Entry 3AF3 (X-ray diffraction, 2.35 A resolution); this record covers chain A.

[Chain A]
Name: Pantothenate kinase
Organism: Mycobacterium tuberculosis
Notes: EC 2.7.1.33
UniProt: P63810 (COAA_MYCTU); residues 1-312 here = UniProt positions 1-312
Sequence (312 residues; row label = number of the first residue in the row):
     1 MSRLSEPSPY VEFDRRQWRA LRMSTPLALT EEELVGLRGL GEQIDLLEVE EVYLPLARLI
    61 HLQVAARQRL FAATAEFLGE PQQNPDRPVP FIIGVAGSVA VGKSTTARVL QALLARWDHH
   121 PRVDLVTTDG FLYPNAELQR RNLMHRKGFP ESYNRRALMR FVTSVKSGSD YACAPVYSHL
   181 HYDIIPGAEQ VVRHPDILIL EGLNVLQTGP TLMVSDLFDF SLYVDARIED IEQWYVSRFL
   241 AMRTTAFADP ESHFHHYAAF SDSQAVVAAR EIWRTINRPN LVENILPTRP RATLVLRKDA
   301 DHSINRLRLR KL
Not modelled in the structure: 1-5
Small-molecule neighbours:
  - GMP-PCP (GCP; phosphomethylphosphonic acid guanylate ester): Gly39, Glu42, Ser98, Val99, Ala100, Val101, Gly102, Lys103, Ser104, Thr105, Arg108, His179, Glu201, Arg238, Met242, Ala246
  - pantothenoic acid (PAU): Val99, Ala100, Tyr235, Arg238, Phe239, Met242, Phe247, Phe254, Ile272

[Summary]
Ligands of chain A: GMP-PCP and pantothenoic acid.
Chain A is Pantothenate kinase (Mycobacterium tuberculosis); the structure, Pantothenate kinase from
Mycobacterium tuberculosis (MtPanK) in complex with GMPPCP and Pantothenate, was determined by X-ray
diffraction, deposited together with 3AEZ, 3AF0, 3AF1, 3AF2 and 3AF4.
